2HX9 - chain A; structure by X-ray diffraction, 1.70 A resolution.

Chain A:
Molecule: Azurin
From: Pseudomonas aeruginosa
Notes: engineered mutation(s): Metal binding loop
UniProt: P00282 (AZUR_PSEAE); aligned to UniProt positions 21-147 over residues 1-127 (the alignment contains insertions or deletions, so no single offset holds)
Amino-acid sequence (127 residues; row label = number of the first residue in the row):
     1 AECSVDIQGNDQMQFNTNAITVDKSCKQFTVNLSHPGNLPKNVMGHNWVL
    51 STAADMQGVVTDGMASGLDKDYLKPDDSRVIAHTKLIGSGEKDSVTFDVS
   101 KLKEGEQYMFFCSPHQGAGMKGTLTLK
Not modelled in the structure: 1-2, 105
Cystine bridges: Cys3-Cys26
Ion coordination: Cu+: His46, Cys112, His115
UniProt features mapped onto this chain:
  - binding site (Cu cation): His46, Cys112

Summary:
His46, Cys112 and His115 coordinate Cu+. UniProt lists Cu cation-binding residues His46 and Cys112.
Chain A is Azurin (Pseudomonas aeruginosa); the structure, Crystal structure of Cu(I) Azurin with the
metal-binding loop sequence "CTFPGHSALM" replaced with "CSPHQGAGM", at pH4, was determined by X-ray
diffraction (same publication as 2HX7, 2HX8 and 2HXA).
